Entry 5G4I (X-ray diffraction, 1.50 A resolution); this record covers chains A and B.

[Chain A (and B)]
Name: Phospholyase
Organism: Arthrobacter aurescens
Notes: EC 4.2.3.2; chain B of this document is another copy of the same molecule, construct and numbering; everything in this record applies to it too
UniProt: A1RDF1 (A1RDF1_ARTAT); residues 1-446 here = UniProt positions 1-446
Amino-acid sequence (446 residues; each row starts with the number of its first residue):
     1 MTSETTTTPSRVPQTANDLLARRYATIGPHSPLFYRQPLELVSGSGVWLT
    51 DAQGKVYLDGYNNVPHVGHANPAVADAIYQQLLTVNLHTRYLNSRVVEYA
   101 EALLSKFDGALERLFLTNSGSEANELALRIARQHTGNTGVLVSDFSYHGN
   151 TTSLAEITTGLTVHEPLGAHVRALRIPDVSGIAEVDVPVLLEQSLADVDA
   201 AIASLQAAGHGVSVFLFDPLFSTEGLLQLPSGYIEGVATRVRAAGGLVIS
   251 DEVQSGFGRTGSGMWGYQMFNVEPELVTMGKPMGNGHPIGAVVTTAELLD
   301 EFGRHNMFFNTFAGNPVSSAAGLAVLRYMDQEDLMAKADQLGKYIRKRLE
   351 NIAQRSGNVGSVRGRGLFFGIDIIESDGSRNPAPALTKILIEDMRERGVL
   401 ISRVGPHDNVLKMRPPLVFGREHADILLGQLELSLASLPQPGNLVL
Disordered / not traced: 1-17, 441-446 (chain B: 1-17, 440-446)
Covalent attachments: pyridoxal phosphate (PLP) linked to Lys-281
Ligand contacts:
  - B3P (2-[3-(2-hydroxy-1,1-dihydroxymethyl-ethylamino)-propylamino]-2-hydroxymethyl-propane-1,3-diol): Asp-330, Gln-331, Asp-333
  - pyridoxal phosphate (PLP), molecule 1: Ser-119, Gly-120, Ser-121, Asn-124, Tyr-147, His-148, Gly-149, Asn-150, Asp-251, Val-253, Gln-254
  - pyridoxal phosphate (PLP), molecule 2: Phe-309, Asn-310, Thr-311, Phe-312
From the paper describing this entry:
  - binding site for pyridoxal phosphate: Gln-254, Lys-281, Thr-311
  - binding site for phosphate ion: Tyr-61, Arg-90, Gln-254, Lys-412, Arg-414
  - catalytic residues: Lys-281 (proposed by the authors, not directly observed)

[Interface between chain A and chain B]
Residue-residue contacts (188):
  Leu-19(A) with Ser-94(B); Val-97(B), hydrophobic
  Arg-22(A) with Val-97(B); Glu-101(B), salt bridge
  Arg-23(A) with Thr-89(B), hydrogen bond (side chain-backbone); Leu-92(B); Val-97(B)
  Ala-25(A) with Glu-112(B); Arg-113(B), hydrogen bond (backbone-side chain)
  Thr-26(A) with Ala-100(B); Glu-101(B); Arg-113(B); Leu-114(B), hydrogen bond (backbone-backbone)
  Ile-27(A) with Leu-114(B); Leu-299(B)
  Gly-28(A) with Leu-299(B)
  His-30(A) with Asp-300(B), salt bridge; Gly-303(B); Arg-304(B)
  Pro-32(A) with Thr-89(B); Arg-90(B); Met-307(B), hydrophobic; Phe-308(B); Phe-309(B), hydrophobic
  Leu-33(A) with Thr-89(B); Arg-90(B)
  Phe-34(A) with His-88(B); Arg-90(B), hydrogen bond (backbone-backbone); Tyr-91(B), hydrophobic
  Pro-38(A) with Leu-92(B), hydrophobic
  Leu-39(A) with Tyr-91(B); Leu-92(B), hydrogen bond (backbone-backbone)
  Glu-40(A) with Leu-92(B)
  Leu-41(A) with Tyr-91(B), hydrophobic; Leu-92(B), hydrogen bond (backbone-backbone); Asn-93(B)
  Val-42(A) with Thr-84(B); Val-85(B)
  Ser-43(A) with Thr-84(B); Val-85(B)
  Gly-44(A) with Thr-84(B), hydrogen bond (backbone-backbone)
  Leu-49(A) with Val-85(B), hydrophobic; Leu-87(B), hydrophobic
  Tyr-61(A) with Arg-90(B), hydrogen bond; Tyr-91(B)
  Asn-62(A) with Leu-87(B); His-88(B), hydrogen bond; Tyr-91(B), hydrogen bond
  Val-64(A) with Thr-311(B)
  His-69(A) with Leu-87(B)
  Ala-70(A) with Leu-82(B); Leu-83(B)
  Ala-75(A) with Tyr-79(B); Leu-82(B), hydrophobic; Leu-83(B), hydrophobic
  Asp-76(A) with Tyr-79(B), hydrogen bond
  Ile-78(A) with Leu-82(B), hydrophobic
  Tyr-79(A) with Ala-75(B); Asp-76(B); Tyr-79(B), hydrophobic
  Leu-82(A) with Ala-70(B); Ala-75(B), hydrophobic; Ile-78(B), hydrophobic
  Leu-83(A) with Ala-70(B)
  Thr-84(A) with Val-42(B); Ser-43(B); Gly-44(B), hydrogen bond (backbone-backbone)
  Val-85(A) with Val-42(B); Ser-43(B); Leu-49(B), hydrophobic
  Asn-86(A) with Gly-286(B), hydrogen bond (side chain-backbone)
  Leu-87(A) with Leu-49(B), hydrophobic; Asn-62(B); His-69(B)
  His-88(A) with Phe-34(B); Asn-62(B), hydrogen bond
  Thr-89(A) with Arg-23(B), hydrogen bond (backbone-side chain); Pro-32(B); Leu-33(B)
  Arg-90(A) with Pro-32(B); Leu-33(B); Phe-34(B), hydrogen bond (backbone-backbone); Tyr-61(B), hydrogen bond
  Tyr-91(A) with Phe-34(B), hydrophobic; Leu-39(B); Leu-41(B), hydrophobic; Tyr-61(B); Asn-62(B), hydrogen bond
  Leu-92(A) with Arg-23(B); Pro-38(B), hydrophobic; Leu-39(B), hydrogen bond (backbone-backbone); Glu-40(B); Leu-41(B), hydrogen bond (backbone-backbone)
  Asn-93(A) with Leu-41(B)
  Val-97(A) with Leu-19(B), hydrophobic; Arg-22(B)
  Ala-100(A) with Thr-26(B)
  Glu-101(A) with Arg-22(B), salt bridge; Thr-26(B)
  Leu-104(A) with Thr-26(B)
  Glu-112(A) with Ala-25(B)
  Arg-113(A) with Tyr-24(B); Ala-25(B), hydrogen bond (side chain-backbone); Thr-26(B)
  Leu-114(A) with Thr-26(B), hydrogen bond (backbone-backbone); Ile-27(B)
  Asn-118(A) with Ser-119(B); Pro-288(B); Phe-312(B)
  Ser-119(A) with Asn-118(B); Glu-122(B), hydrogen bond
  Glu-122(A) with Ser-119(B), hydrogen bond; Glu-122(B)
  Glu-125(A) with Thr-151(B); Thr-152(B), hydrogen bond (side chain-backbone)
  Arg-129(A) with Asn-150(B), hydrogen bond (side chain-backbone); Thr-152(B); Ala-155(B); Val-163(B); Glu-165(B), salt bridge
  Arg-132(A) with Thr-152(B), hydrogen bond
  Gln-133(A) with His-164(B); Glu-165(B), hydrogen bond
  Tyr-147(A) with Phe-309(B)
  Asn-150(A) with Arg-129(B), hydrogen bond (backbone-side chain); Phe-308(B); Phe-309(B), hydrogen bond (side chain-backbone); Asn-310(B)
  Thr-151(A) with Glu-125(B)
  Thr-152(A) with Glu-125(B), hydrogen bond (backbone-side chain); Arg-129(B); Arg-132(B), hydrogen bond
  Ala-155(A) with Arg-129(B)
  Leu-161(A) with Met-307(B)
  Thr-162(A) with Asn-306(B); Met-307(B), hydrogen bond (backbone-backbone)
  Val-163(A) with Arg-129(B); His-305(B); Asn-306(B)
  His-164(A) with Gln-133(B); His-305(B), hydrogen bond (backbone-backbone); Asn-306(B), hydrogen bond (backbone-side chain)
  Glu-165(A) with Arg-129(B), salt bridge; Gln-133(B), hydrogen bond; Asn-306(B)
  Lys-281(A) with Thr-311(B); Phe-312(B)
  Gly-286(A) with Asn-86(B); Asn-315(B)
  His-287(A) with His-287(B); Pro-288(B); Phe-312(B)
  Pro-288(A) with Asn-118(B); His-287(B); Pro-288(B); Phe-312(B), hydrophobic; Ser-318(B)
  Ile-289(A) with Phe-312(B)
  Leu-299(A) with Ile-27(B); Gly-28(B)
  Asp-300(A) with Pro-29(B); His-30(B), salt bridge
  Gly-303(A) with His-30(B)
  Arg-304(A) with His-30(B)
  His-305(A) with Val-163(B); His-164(B), hydrogen bond (backbone-backbone)
  Asn-306(A) with Thr-162(B); Val-163(B); His-164(B), hydrogen bond (side chain-backbone); Glu-165(B)
  Met-307(A) with Pro-32(B), hydrophobic; Leu-161(B); Thr-162(B), hydrogen bond (backbone-backbone)
  Phe-308(A) with Pro-32(B); Asn-150(B)
  Phe-309(A) with Pro-32(B), hydrophobic; Tyr-147(B); Asn-150(B), hydrogen bond (backbone-side chain)
  Asn-310(A) with Asn-150(B)
  Thr-311(A) with Val-64(B); Lys-281(B)
  Phe-312(A) with Asn-118(B); Lys-281(B); His-287(B); Pro-288(B), hydrophobic; Ile-289(B)
  Asn-315(A) with Gly-286(B)
  Ser-318(A) with Pro-288(B)
Other interface residues (no listed pair), chain A (95 interface residues in all): Leu-20, Tyr-24, Ser-31, Tyr-35, Pro-65, Ser-94, Glu-98, Ser-121, Ser-153, Gly-280, Asn-285, Leu-400
Other interface residues (no listed pair), chain B (96 interface residues in all): Leu-20, Ser-31, Tyr-35, Pro-65, Glu-98, Leu-104, Ser-121, Ser-153, Gly-280, Asn-285, Leu-400

[Overview]
Chain A and chain B form an interface of 95 and 96 residues respectively, with 40 hydrogen bonds and 6 salt
bridges. Polar pairs include Arg-22(A)/Glu-101(B), His-30(A)/Asp-300(B) and Arg-129(A)/Glu-165(B). Chain A
binds compound B3P and pyridoxal phosphate. The paper reports the catalytic residue Lys-281(A); a binding site
for phosphate ion at Tyr-61(A), Arg-90(A) and Gln-254(A) among others.
Both chains are Phospholyase (Arthrobacter aurescens). Entry 5G4I (PLP-dependent phospholyase A1RDF1 from
Arthrobacter aurescens TC1) was determined by X-ray diffraction (same publication as 5G4J).
